4Q0K - chain A; structure by X-ray diffraction, 1.34 A resolution.

== Chain A ==
Protein: Phytohormone binding protein mtphbp
From: Medicago truncatula
UniProt: G7J032 (G7J032_MEDTR); residue numbers follow UniProt; this construct covers 1-156
Chain sequence (162 residues; numbered -5 to 156; the number before each row is that of its first residue; numbers below 1 keep their minus sign (Gly-5 is residue -5)):
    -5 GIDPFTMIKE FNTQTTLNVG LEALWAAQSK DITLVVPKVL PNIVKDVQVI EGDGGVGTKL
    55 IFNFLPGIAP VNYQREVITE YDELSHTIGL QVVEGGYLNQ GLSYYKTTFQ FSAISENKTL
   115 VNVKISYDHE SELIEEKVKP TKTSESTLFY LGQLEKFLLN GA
Disordered / not traced: -5 to 0, 155-156
Sequence notes: expression tag (-5 to 0)
Ligand contacts: gibberellin a3 (GA3): Gln22, Ile26, Val30, Leu34, Ile37, Val38, Phe56, Phe58, Gln68, Glu70, Leu84, Tyr99, Thr101, Phe103, Ser140, Thr141, Phe143, Tyr144
UniProt features mapped onto this chain:
  - binding site (gibberellin A3): Gln22, Gln68, Thr141

== Overview ==
Ligands of chain A: gibberellin a3. From UniProt: 3 gibberellin A3-binding residues.
Chain A is Phytohormone binding protein mtphbp (Medicago truncatula); the structure, Crystal Structure of
Phytohormone Binding Protein from Medicago truncatula in complex with gibberellic acid (GA3), was determined
by X-ray diffraction together with 4PSB from the same study.
